Entry 8TGC (X-ray diffraction, 1.48 A resolution); this record covers chains B and D.

[Chain B]
Molecule: Recombination protein bet
From: Escherichia phage Lambda
Notes: engineered mutation(s): N-TERMINAL GSHM
Reference sequence: P03698 (VBET_LAMBD); residues 182-261 here = UniProt positions 182-261
Chain sequence (84 residues; row label = number of the first residue in the row):
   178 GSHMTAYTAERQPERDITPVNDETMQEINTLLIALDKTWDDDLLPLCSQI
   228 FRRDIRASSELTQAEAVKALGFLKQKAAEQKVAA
Disordered / not traced: 178-191
Construct notes: expression tag (178-181)

[Chain D]
Molecule: Plasmid-derived single-stranded DNA-binding protein
Notes: fragment: C-terminal peptide
Reference sequence: P28044 (SSB7_ECOLX); residues 168-177 here correspond to UniProt positions 166-175 (UniProt number = residue number - 2)
Chain sequence (10 residues; numbered 168 to 177; the number before each row is that of its first residue):
   168 WMDFDDDIPF
Construct notes: engineered mutation W168 (Ala166 in P28044), M169 (Tyr167 in P28044)
Curated features (UniProtKB/Swiss-Prot):
  - motif: D172 to F177 (Important for interaction with partner proteins)

[How chain B and chain D interact]
Pairs across the interface (19):
  L209(B) with F177(D), hydrophobic
  K214(B) with F177(D), hydrogen bond (side chain-backbone)
  D219(B) with F177(D)
  L223(B) with F171(D), hydrophobic; F177(D), hydrophobic
  C224(B) with F171(D), hydrophobic
  I227(B) with M169(D); D170(D); F171(D), hydrophobic; I175(D), hydrophobic
  F228(B) with F171(D), hydrophobic
  R229(B) with W168(D)
  K245(B) with F171(D)
  A246(B) with F171(D), hydrophobic
  F249(B) with F171(D), hydrophobic; I175(D); F177(D), hydrophobic
  L250(B) with F177(D), hydrophobic
  K253(B) with I175(D), hydrogen bond (side chain-backbone)
Other interface residues (no listed pair), chain B (16 interface residues in all): L212, L220, Q226
Other interface residues (no listed pair), chain D (9 interface residues in all): D173, D174, P176

[Overview]
The interface between chain B and chain D involves 16 residues on one side and 9 on the other, with 2 hydrogen
bonds. Polar contacts include K214(B)-F177(D) and K253(B)-I175(D).
Chain B is Recombination protein bet (Escherichia phage Lambda) and chain D is Plasmid-derived single-stranded
DNA-binding protein; the structure, Structure of Red beta C-terminal domain in complex with SSB C-terminal
peptide, Form 4, was determined by X-ray diffraction, deposited together with 8TFU, 8TG7 and 8TG8.
